7Z30 - chains A and E of the 19 polymer chains in the assembly; structure by electron microscopy, 2.90 A resolution.

# Chain A
Protein: DNA-directed RNA polymerase III subunit RPC1
Source organism: Saccharomyces cerevisiae S288C
Notes: EC 2.7.7.6
UniProt: P04051 (RPC1_YEAST); residue numbers follow UniProt; this construct covers 1-1460
Amino-acid sequence (1460 residues; numbered 1 to 1460; the number before each row is that of its first residue):
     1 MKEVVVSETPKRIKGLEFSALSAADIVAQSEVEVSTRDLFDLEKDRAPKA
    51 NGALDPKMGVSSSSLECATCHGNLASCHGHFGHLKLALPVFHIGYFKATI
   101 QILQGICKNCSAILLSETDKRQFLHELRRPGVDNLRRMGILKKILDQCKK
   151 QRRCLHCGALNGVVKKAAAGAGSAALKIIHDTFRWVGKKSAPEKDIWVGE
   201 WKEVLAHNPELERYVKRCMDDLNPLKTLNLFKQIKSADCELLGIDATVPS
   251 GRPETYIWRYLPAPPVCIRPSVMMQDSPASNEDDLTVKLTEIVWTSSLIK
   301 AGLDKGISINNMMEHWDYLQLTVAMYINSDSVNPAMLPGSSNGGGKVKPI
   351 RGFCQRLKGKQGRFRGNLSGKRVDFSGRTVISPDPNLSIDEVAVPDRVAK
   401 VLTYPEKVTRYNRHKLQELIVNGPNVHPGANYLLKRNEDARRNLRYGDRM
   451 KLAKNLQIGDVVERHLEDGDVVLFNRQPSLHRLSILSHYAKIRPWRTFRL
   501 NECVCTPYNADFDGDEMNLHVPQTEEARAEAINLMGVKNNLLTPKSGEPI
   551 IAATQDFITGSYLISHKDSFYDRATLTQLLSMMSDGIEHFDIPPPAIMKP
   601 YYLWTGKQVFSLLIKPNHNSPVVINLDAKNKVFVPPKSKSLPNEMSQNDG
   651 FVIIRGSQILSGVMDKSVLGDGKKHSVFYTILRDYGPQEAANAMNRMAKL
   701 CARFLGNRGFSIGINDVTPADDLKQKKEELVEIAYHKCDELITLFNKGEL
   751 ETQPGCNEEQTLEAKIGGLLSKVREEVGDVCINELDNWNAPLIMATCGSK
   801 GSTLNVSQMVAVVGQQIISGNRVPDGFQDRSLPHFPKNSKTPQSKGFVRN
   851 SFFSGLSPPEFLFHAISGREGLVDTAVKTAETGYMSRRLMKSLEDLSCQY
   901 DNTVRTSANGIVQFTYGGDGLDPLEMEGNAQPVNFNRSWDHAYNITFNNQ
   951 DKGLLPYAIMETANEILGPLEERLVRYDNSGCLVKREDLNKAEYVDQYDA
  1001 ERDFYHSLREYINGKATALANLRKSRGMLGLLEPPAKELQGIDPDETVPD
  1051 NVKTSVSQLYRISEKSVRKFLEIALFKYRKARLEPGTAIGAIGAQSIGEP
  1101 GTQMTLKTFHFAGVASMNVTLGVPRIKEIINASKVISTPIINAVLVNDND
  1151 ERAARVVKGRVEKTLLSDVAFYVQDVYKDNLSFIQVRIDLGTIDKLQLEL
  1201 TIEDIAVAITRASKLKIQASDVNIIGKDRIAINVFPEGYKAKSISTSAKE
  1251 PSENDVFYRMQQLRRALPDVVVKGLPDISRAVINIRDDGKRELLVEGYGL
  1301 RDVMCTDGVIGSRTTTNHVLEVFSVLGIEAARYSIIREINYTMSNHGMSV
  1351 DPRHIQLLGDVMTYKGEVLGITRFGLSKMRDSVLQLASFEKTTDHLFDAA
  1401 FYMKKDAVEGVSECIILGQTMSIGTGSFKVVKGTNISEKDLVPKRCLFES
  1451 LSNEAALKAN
Unresolved in the structure: 1, 169-174, 333-347, 1237-1251, 1457-1460
Curated features (UniProtKB/Swiss-Prot):
  - region: P858 to E870 (Bridging helix)
  - binding site (Zn(2+)): C67, C70, C77, H80, C107, C110, C154
  - binding site (Mg(2+)): D511, D513, D515
  - mutagenesis: T506 (T506I: Temperature-sensitive), N509 (N509Y: Temperature-sensitive), N518 (N518Q: Temperature-sensitive)
Bound ions: Zn2+ site 1: C67, C70, C77, H80; Zn2+ site 2: C107, C110, C154, C157; Mg2+ site 1: D511, D513, D515; Mg2+ site 2: D511, D513 (shared with 2 residues of chain I)
What the authors report for this chain:
  - Mg2+ coordination: D511, D513, D515
  - catalytic residues: D511, D513, D515

# Chain E
Protein: DNA-directed RNA polymerases I, II, and III subunit RPABC1
Source organism: Saccharomyces cerevisiae S288C
UniProt: P20434 (RPAB1_YEAST); numbering as in UniProt (aligned over 1-215)
Amino-acid sequence (215 residues; numbered 1 to 215; the number before each row is that of its first residue):
     1 MDQENERNISRLWRAFRTVKEMVKDRGYFITQEEVELPLEDFKAKYCDSM
    51 GRPQRKMMSFQANPTEESISKFPDMGSLWVEFCDEPSVGVKTMKTFVIHI
   101 QEKNFQTGIFVYQNNITPSAMKLVPSIPPATIETFNEAALVVNITHHELV
   151 PKHIRLSSDEKRELLKRYRLKESQLPRIQRADPVALYLGLKRGEVVKIIR
   201 KSETSGRYASYRICM

# How chain A and chain E interact
Pairs across the interface (97; chain A residue first):
  R129(A) - R192(E)
  D133(A) - R177(E)  salt bridge
  R905(A) - Y168(E)
  R905(A) - L170(E)
  N909(A) - Q174(E)  hydrogen bond (backbone-side chain)
  G910(A) - Q174(E)
  I911(A) - L170(E)  hydrophobic
  I911(A) - Q174(E)  hydrogen bond (backbone-backbone)
  I911(A) - P176(E)
  F914(A) - Y168(E)
  F914(A) - L175(E)  hydrophobic
  F914(A) - P176(E)
  F914(A) - S210(E)
  F914(A) - Y211(E)
  G917(A) - S205(E)  hydrogen bond (backbone-side chain)
  G918(A) - S205(E)
  G918(A) - Y208(E)
  D919(A) - T204(E)
  D919(A) - S205(E)
  Q931(A) - T204(E)  hydrogen bond (side chain-backbone)
  N979(A) - L156(E)
  N979(A) - E160(E)
  N979(A) - E163(E)
  N979(A) - K197(E)  hydrogen bond
  S980(A) - D159(E)
  S980(A) - E160(E)
  S980(A) - E163(E)
  N990(A) - R207(E)
  A992(A) - I199(E)
  A992(A) - R207(E)
  E993(A) - I154(E)
  E993(A) - K197(E)  hydrogen bond (backbone-side chain)
  Y994(A) - K197(E)
  V995(A) - K197(E)  hydrogen bond (backbone-side chain)
  V995(A) - R207(E)
  V995(A) - Y208(E)  hydrophobic
  V995(A) - A209(E)
  Q997(A) - Y168(E)  hydrogen bond
  D999(A) - R207(E)
  E1199(A) - Q3(E)
  E1203(A) - M1(E)
  R1301(A) - A138(E)
  R1301(A) - A139(E)
  M1304(A) - H147(E)
  C1305(A) - R14(E)  hydrogen bond (backbone-side chain)
  C1305(A) - V141(E)  hydrophobic
  C1305(A) - V142(E)  hydrophobic
  G1311(A) - H147(E)  hydrogen bond (backbone-side chain)
  S1312(A) - H146(E)
  S1312(A) - H147(E)  hydrogen bond (backbone-side chain)
  S1312(A) - E148(E)  hydrogen bond (backbone-backbone)
  R1313(A) - E148(E)
  T1314(A) - H147(E)  hydrogen bond (backbone-side chain)
  T1315(A) - H147(E)
  F1323(A) - Q179(E)
  F1323(A) - D182(E)
  F1323(A) - P183(E)
  S1324(A) - P183(E)
  V1325(A) - I144(E)
  V1325(A) - P183(E)
  L1326(A) - I144(E)
  L1326(A) - H147(E)
  L1326(A) - V150(E)
  L1326(A) - P183(E)
  L1326(A) - V184(E)
  G1327(A) - D182(E)
  G1327(A) - P183(E)
  I1328(A) - D182(E)  hydrogen bond (backbone-side chain)
  I1328(A) - R212(E)
  E1329(A) - P151(E)
  E1329(A) - H153(E)
  E1329(A) - I198(E)
  E1329(A) - R200(E)  salt bridge
  E1329(A) - R212(E)  salt bridge
  A1330(A) - L149(E)
  A1330(A) - V150(E)  hydrophobic
  R1332(A) - R200(E)
  R1332(A) - Y208(E)
  Y1333(A) - L149(E)
  Y1333(A) - P151(E)
  Y1333(A) - R200(E)
  Y1333(A) - K201(E)  hydrogen bond (side chain-backbone)
  R1337(A) - L149(E)
  P1352(A) - T204(E)
  R1353(A) - T204(E)  hydrogen bond (side chain-backbone)
  Q1356(A) - S202(E)  hydrogen bond
  Q1356(A) - Y208(E)  hydrogen bond
  D1360(A) - R200(E)  salt bridge
  T1363(A) - R212(E)  hydrogen bond (backbone-side chain)
  Y1364(A) - P176(E)
  Y1364(A) - R177(E)  hydrogen bond (backbone-backbone)
  Y1364(A) - R212(E)
  K1365(A) - R177(E)
  G1366(A) - R177(E)  hydrogen bond (backbone-backbone)
  G1366(A) - Q179(E)
  G1366(A) - R212(E)
  E1367(A) - Q179(E)
Also at the interface, not in a pair above, chain A (61 interface residues in all): T903, V912, A930, G981, D996, A1000, D1204, T1306, D1307, V1322, S1334
Also at the interface, not in a pair above, chain E (50 interface residues in all): S10, R11, R167, I178, M215

# Summary
Chain A and chain E form an interface of 61 and 50 residues respectively, with 21 hydrogen bonds and 4 salt
bridges. Polar pairs include D133(A)-R177(E), E1329(A)-R200(E) and E1329(A)-R212(E). From the paper: catalytic
residues D511(A), D513(A) and D515(A); Mg2+ coordination by D511(A), D513(A) and D515(A).
Here chain A is DNA-directed RNA polymerase III subunit RPC1 and chain E is DNA-directed RNA polymerases I,
II, and III subunit RPABC1, both from Saccharomyces cerevisiae S288C. Entry 7Z30 (Structure of yeast RNA
Polymerase III-Ty1 integrase complex at 2.9 A (focus subunit C11 terminal Zn-ribbon ...) was determined by
electron microscopy (same publication as 7Z0H, 7Z2Z, 7Z31 and 8BWS).
